PDB entry 5FXQ | X-ray diffraction, 2.30 A resolution | chain A

# Chain A
Protein: Insulin-like growth factor 1 receptor
From: Homo sapiens
Notes: EC 2.7.10.1; fragment: kinase
UniProt: P08069 (IGF1R_HUMAN); residue numbers follow UniProt; this construct covers 980-1286
Amino-acid sequence (308 residues; each row starts with the number of its first residue):
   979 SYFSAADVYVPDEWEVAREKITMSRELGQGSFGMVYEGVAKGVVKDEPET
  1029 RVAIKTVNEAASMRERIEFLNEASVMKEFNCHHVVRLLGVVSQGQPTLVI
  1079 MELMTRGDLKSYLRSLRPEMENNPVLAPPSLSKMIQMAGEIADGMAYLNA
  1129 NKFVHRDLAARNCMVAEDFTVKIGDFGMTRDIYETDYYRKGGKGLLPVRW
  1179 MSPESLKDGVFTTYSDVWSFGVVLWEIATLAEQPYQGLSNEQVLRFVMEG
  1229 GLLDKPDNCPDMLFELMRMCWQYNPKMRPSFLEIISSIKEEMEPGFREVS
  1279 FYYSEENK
Disordered / not traced: 1036, 1099-1100, 1169-1171
Differences from the reference sequence: expression tag (979)
Ligand contacts: GD5 (5-chloranyl-4-imidazo[1,2-a]pyridin-3-yl-N-(5-methyl-1-piperidin-4-yl-pyrazol-4-yl)pyrimidin-2-amine): Leu1005, Gly1006, Gln1007, Gly1008, Val1013, Ala1031, Lys1033, Met1079, Glu1080, Leu1081, Met1082, Thr1083, Gly1085, Met1142, Asp1153, Met1156
UniProt features mapped onto this chain:
  - active site: Asp1135 (Proton acceptor)
  - binding site (ATP): Leu1005 to Val1013, Lys1033
  - modified residue: Tyr980 (Phosphotyrosine), Tyr1161 (Phosphotyrosine), Tyr1165 (Phosphotyrosine), Tyr1166 (Phosphotyrosine), Ser1278 (Phosphoserine), Ser1282 (Phosphoserine)
  - cross-link (Glycyl lysine isopeptide (Lys-Gly)): Lys1168 (interchain with G-Cter in ubiquitin), Lys1171 (interchain with G-Cter in ubiquitin)
  - natural variant: Arg1256 (R1256S: In IGF1RES)
  - mutagenesis: Tyr980 (Y980F: Reduces tyrosine phosphorylation. Abolishes interaction with IRS1 and SHC1. Does not abolish interaction with PIK3R1, nor with GRB10), Lys1033 (K1033A: Kinase inactive. Abolishes tyrosine phosphorylation and abolishes interaction with IRS1, SHC1 and PIK3R1), Tyr1280 (Y1280F: No effect on GRB10-binding), Tyr1281 (Y1281F: No effect on GRB10-binding)

# Summary
Bound to chain A: compound GD5. From UniProt: active-site residue Asp1135, 10 ATP-binding residues and 4
mutagenesis sites.
Chain A is Insulin-like growth factor 1 receptor (Homo sapiens); the structure, IGFR-1R complex with a
pyrimidine inhibitor, was determined by X-ray diffraction (same publication as 5FXR and 5FXS).
